PDB entry 1FFL | X-ray diffraction, 2.94 A resolution | chain A

# Chain A
Name: Thymidylate synthase
Source organism: Escherichia coli
Notes: EC 2.1.1.45
UniProt: P0A884 (TYSY_ECOLI); residues 1-264 here = UniProt positions 1-264
Sequence (264 residues; numbered 1 to 264; the number before each row is that of its first residue):
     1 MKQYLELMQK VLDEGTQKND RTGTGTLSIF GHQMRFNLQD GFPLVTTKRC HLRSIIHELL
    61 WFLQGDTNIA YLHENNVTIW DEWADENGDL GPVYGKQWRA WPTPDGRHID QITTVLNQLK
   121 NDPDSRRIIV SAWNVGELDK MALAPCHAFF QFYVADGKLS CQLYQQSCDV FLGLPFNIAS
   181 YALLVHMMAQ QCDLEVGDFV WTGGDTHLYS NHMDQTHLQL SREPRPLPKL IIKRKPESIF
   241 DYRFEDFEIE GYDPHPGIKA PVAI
Sequence notes: modified residue (1); engineered mutation Q166 (Arg in P0A884)
Modified residues: M1 (n-carboxymethionine; CXM)
Swiss-Prot annotation at these positions:
  - active site: C146 (Nucleophile)
  - binding site (dUMP): R21, R126, R127, N177, H207 to Y209
  - binding site ((6R)-5,10-methylene-5,6,7,8-tetrahydrofolate): H51, D169, A263
  - mutagenesis: C50 (C50Y: Shows 0.2% of wild-type catalytic activity, but substrate affinity is not affected), R126 (R126E: Shows 2000-fold decrease in catalytic activity and 600-fold decrease in affinity for dUMP), N177 (N177A: Shows 200-fold decrease in catalytic activity, 20-fold decrease in affinity for dUMP, and 10-fold decrease in affinity for mTHF)

# Overview
Curated annotation (UniProt) lists active-site residue C146, 7 dUMP-binding residues, 3
(6R)-5,10-methylene-5,6,7,8-tetrahydrofolate-binding residues and 3 mutagenesis sites.
Chain A is Thymidylate synthase (Escherichia coli); the structure, Crystal structure of the apo-thymidylate
synthase R166Q mutant, was determined by X-ray diffraction (same publication as 1FWM).
